PDB entry 2FHL | X-ray diffraction, 1.05 A resolution | chains A and B

== Chain A ==
Name: Avidin-related protein 4/5
Source organism: Gallus gallus
Notes: engineered mutation(s): C122S
UniProt: P56734 (AVR4_CHICK); residues 1-121 here correspond to UniProt positions 25-145 (UniProt number = residue number + 24)
Amino-acid sequence (122 residues; row label = number of the first residue in the row):
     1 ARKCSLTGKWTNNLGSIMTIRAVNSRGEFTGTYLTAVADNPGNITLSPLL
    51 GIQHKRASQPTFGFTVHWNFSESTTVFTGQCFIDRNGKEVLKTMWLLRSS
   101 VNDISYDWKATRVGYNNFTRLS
Unresolved in the structure: 1-2
Differences from the reference sequence: cloning artifact (122)
Curated features (UniProtKB/Swiss-Prot):
  - binding site (biotin): N12, S16, Y33, T35, D39, S71, N116
  - glycosylation (N-linked (GlcNAc...) asparagine): N43, N69, N117
Disulfides: C4-C81
Residues lining bound ligands: biotinyl P-nitroaniline (BNI; 5-(2-oxo-hexahydro-thieno[3,4-d]imidazol-6-yl)-pentanoic acid (4-nitro-phenyl)-amide): N12, L14, S16, Y33, T35, V37, A38, D39, W68, F70, S71, S73, T75, F77, W95, L97, S99, R112, N116

== Chain B ==
Name: Avidin-related protein 4/5
Source organism: Gallus gallus
Notes: engineered mutation(s): C122S
UniProt: P56734 (AVR4_CHICK); residues 201-321 here correspond to UniProt positions 25-145 (UniProt number = residue number - 176)
Amino-acid sequence (122 residues; row label = number of the first residue in the row):
   201 ARKCSLTGKWTNNLGSIMTIRAVNSRGEFTGTYLTAVADNPGNITLSPLL
   251 GIQHKRASQPTFGFTVHWNFSESTTVFTGQCFIDRNGKEVLKTMWLLRSS
   301 VNDISYDWKATRVGYNNFTRLS
Unresolved in the structure: 201-202
Differences from the reference sequence: cloning artifact (322)
Curated features (UniProtKB/Swiss-Prot):
  - binding site (biotin): N212, S216, Y233, T235, D239, S271, N316
  - glycosylation (N-linked (GlcNAc...) asparagine): N243, N269, N317
Disulfides: C204-C281
Residues lining bound ligands: biotinyl P-nitroaniline (BNI; 5-(2-oxo-hexahydro-thieno[3,4-d]imidazol-6-yl)-pentanoic acid (4-nitro-phenyl)-amide): N212, L214, S216, Y233, T235, V237, A238, D239, W268, F270, S271, S273, T275, F277, W295, L297, S299, R312, N316

== Interface between chain A and chain B ==
Residue-residue contacts (96):
  E28(A) - L250(B)
  L50(A) - E228(B)
  L50(A) - L250(B)  hydrophobic
  L50(A) - G251(B)
  L50(A) - I252(B)  hydrophobic
  G51(A) - L250(B)
  I52(A) - L250(B)  hydrophobic
  I52(A) - T265(B)
  I52(A) - H267(B)
  Q53(A) - H267(B)
  H54(A) - H267(B)
  H54(A) - W268(B)  hydrogen bond (side chain-backbone)
  H54(A) - S271(B)  hydrogen bond (side chain-backbone)
  H54(A) - E272(B)
  H54(A) - S273(B)  hydrogen bond (side chain-backbone)
  H54(A) - T274(B)  hydrogen bond
  A57(A) - E272(B)
  Q59(A) - N302(B)  hydrogen bond (side chain-backbone)
  T61(A) - E272(B)  hydrogen bond (side chain-backbone)
  T61(A) - S273(B)
  T61(A) - T274(B)
  T61(A) - R298(B)
  T61(A) - S299(B)
  T61(A) - S300(B)
  F62(A) - T274(B)
  G63(A) - T265(B)  hydrogen bond (backbone-side chain)
  G63(A) - T274(B)
  G63(A) - V276(B)
  F64(A) - T265(B)  hydrogen bond (backbone-side chain)
  T65(A) - I252(B)
  T65(A) - G263(B)  hydrogen bond (side chain-backbone)
  T65(A) - F264(B)  hydrogen bond (side chain-backbone)
  H67(A) - I252(B)
  H67(A) - Q253(B)
  H67(A) - H254(B)
  W68(A) - H254(B)
  S71(A) - H254(B)  hydrogen bond (backbone-side chain)
  E72(A) - H254(B)
  E72(A) - A257(B)
  E72(A) - T261(B)
  S73(A) - H254(B)  hydrogen bond (backbone-side chain)
  S73(A) - T261(B)
  T74(A) - H254(B)  hydrogen bond
  T74(A) - T261(B)
  T74(A) - F262(B)
  T74(A) - G263(B)
  T74(A) - T278(B)
  V76(A) - G263(B)
  V76(A) - V276(B)  hydrophobic
  V76(A) - F277(B)
  V76(A) - T278(B)
  F77(A) - V276(B)
  T78(A) - T274(B)
  T78(A) - V276(B)
  T78(A) - L296(B)
  T78(A) - R298(B)
  G79(A) - R298(B)
  Q80(A) - R298(B)
  Q80(A) - S299(B)
  Q80(A) - S300(B)
  Q80(A) - V301(B)
  F82(A) - R298(B)
  F82(A) - V301(B)  hydrophobic
  F82(A) - D303(B)
  F82(A) - I304(B)
  F82(A) - D307(B)
  K92(A) - R298(B)
  K92(A) - I304(B)
  K92(A) - D307(B)
  M94(A) - L296(B)
  M94(A) - T311(B)
  W95(A) - L296(B)
  L96(A) - T278(B)
  L96(A) - M294(B)
  L96(A) - W295(B)
  L96(A) - L296(B)  hydrophobic
  R98(A) - T261(B)
  R98(A) - T278(B)
  R98(A) - G279(B)
  R98(A) - Q280(B)
  R98(A) - F282(B)
  R98(A) - K292(B)
  S99(A) - T261(B)
  S99(A) - Q280(B)
  S100(A) - T261(B)
  S100(A) - Q280(B)
  V101(A) - Q280(B)
  V101(A) - F282(B)  hydrophobic
  N102(A) - Q259(B)  hydrogen bond (backbone-side chain)
  D103(A) - F282(B)
  I104(A) - F282(B)
  I104(A) - V290(B)  hydrophobic
  I104(A) - K292(B)
  D107(A) - F282(B)
  D107(A) - K292(B)
  T111(A) - M294(B)
Also at the interface, not in a pair above, chain A (43 interface residues in all): R26, P48, L49, R56, V90
Also at the interface, not in a pair above, chain B (41 interface residues in all): P248, L249

== Overview ==
43 residues of chain A face 41 of chain B across their interface; the contacts include 14 hydrogen bonds.
Polar contacts include H54(A)-W268(B), H54(A)-S271(B) and H54(A)-S273(B). Chain A binds biotinyl
P-nitroaniline. Ligands of chain B: biotinyl P-nitroaniline.
Both chains are Avidin-related protein 4/5 (Gallus gallus). Entry 2FHL (avidin related protein (AVR4)-BNA
complex) was determined by X-ray diffraction (same publication as 2FHN).
